Entry 4NHU (X-ray diffraction, 2.90 A resolution); this record covers chains A and G of the 3 polymer chains in the assembly.

# Chain A
Protein: 2C m33 alpha VmCh chimera
Organism: Mus musculus, Homo sapiens
Chain sequence (219 residues; row label = number of the first residue in the row; numbers below 1 keep their minus sign (Ala-3 is residue -3)):
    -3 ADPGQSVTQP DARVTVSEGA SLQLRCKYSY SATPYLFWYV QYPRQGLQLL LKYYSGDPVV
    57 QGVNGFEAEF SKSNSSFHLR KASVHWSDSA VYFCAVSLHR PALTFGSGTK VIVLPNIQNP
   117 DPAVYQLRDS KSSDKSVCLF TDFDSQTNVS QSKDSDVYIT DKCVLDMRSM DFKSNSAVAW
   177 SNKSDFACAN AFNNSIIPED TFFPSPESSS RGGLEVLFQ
Disordered / not traced: -3 to 1, 189, 200-215
Disulfide bonds: Cys22-Cys90, Cys134-Cys184

# Chain G
Protein: H-2 class I histocompatibility antigen, L-D alpha chain
Organism: Mus musculus
UniProt: P01897 (HA1L_MOUSE); residues 1-180 here correspond to UniProt positions 25-204 (UniProt number = residue number + 24)
Chain sequence (204 residues; each row starts with the number of its first residue; numbering starts at 0):
     0 MGPHSMRYFE TAVSRPGLGE PRYISVGYVD DKEFVRFDSD AENPRYEPQV PWMEQEGPEY
    60 WERITQVAKG QEQWFRVNLR TLLGYYNQSA GGTHTLQRMY GCDVGSDGRL LRGYEQFAYD
   120 GCDYIALNED LRTWTAADMA AQITRRKWEQ AGAAEYYRAY LEGECVEALH RYLKNGNATL
   180 LGSLVPRGSG GGGGGAPWNP AMMI
Disordered / not traced: 0, 175-192
Differences from the reference sequence: initiating methionine (0); engineered mutation Asp30 (Asn54 in P01897), Val49 (Ala73 in P01897), Val66 (Ile90 in P01897), Arg97 (Trp121 in P01897), Arg131 (Lys155 in P01897), Ala167 (Trp191 in P01897); linker (181-194)
Curated features (UniProtKB/Swiss-Prot):
  - glycosylation (N-linked (GlcNAc...) asparagine): Asn86, Asn176
Disulfide bonds: Cys101-Cys164

# How chain A and chain G interact
Contacting residue pairs - 20 pairs, chain A then chain G:
  Ser27(A) - Glu154(G)
  Ser27(A) - Ala158(G)
  Ala28(A) - Tyr155(G)  hydrophobic
  Ala28(A) - Met201(G)  hydrophobic
  Thr29(A) - Ala150(G)  hydrogen bond (side chain-backbone)
  Thr29(A) - Asn198(G)  hydrogen bond (backbone-side chain)
  Thr29(A) - Met201(G)
  Pro30(A) - Asn198(G)
  Tyr31(A) - Pro199(G)  hydrophobic
  Tyr50(A) - Asn198(G)  hydrogen bond (backbone-side chain)
  Tyr50(A) - Pro199(G)  hydrophobic
  Tyr50(A) - Ala200(G)
  Ser51(A) - Ala200(G)
  Leu94(A) - Tyr155(G)  hydrophobic
  Leu94(A) - Pro196(G)
  Leu94(A) - Trp197(G)  hydrogen bond (backbone-backbone)
  His95(A) - Tyr155(G)  hydrogen bond
  His95(A) - Trp197(G)  hydrogen bond (backbone-side chain)
  Arg96(A) - Trp197(G)
  Pro97(A) - Trp197(G)
Also at the interface, not in a pair above, chain A (13 interface residues in all): Lys68, Ser93
Also at the interface, not in a pair above, chain G (12 interface residues in all): Gly151, Ala195

# Overview
The interface between chain A and chain G involves 13 residues on one side and 12 on the other, with 6
hydrogen bonds. Polar pairs include Thr29(A)-Ala150(G), Thr29(A)-Asn198(G) and Tyr50(A)-Asn198(G).
Chain A is 2C m33 alpha VmCh chimera (Mus musculus, Homo sapiens) and chain G is H-2 class I
histocompatibility antigen, L-D alpha chain (Mus musculus); the structure, The M33 TCR p3M33l/H-2 Ld Complex,
was determined by X-ray diffraction.
